Entry 5ZV7 (X-ray diffraction, 1.95 A resolution); this record covers chains A and B.

# Chain A (and B)
Name: VP1
Organism: Norovirus GII.17
Notes: fragment: P domain; chain B of this document is another copy of the same molecule, construct and numbering; everything in this record applies to it too
Reference sequence: A0A1C9I7R1 (A0A1C9I7R1_9CALI); residues 222-530 here = UniProt positions 222-530
Sequence (309 residues; each row starts with the number of its first residue):
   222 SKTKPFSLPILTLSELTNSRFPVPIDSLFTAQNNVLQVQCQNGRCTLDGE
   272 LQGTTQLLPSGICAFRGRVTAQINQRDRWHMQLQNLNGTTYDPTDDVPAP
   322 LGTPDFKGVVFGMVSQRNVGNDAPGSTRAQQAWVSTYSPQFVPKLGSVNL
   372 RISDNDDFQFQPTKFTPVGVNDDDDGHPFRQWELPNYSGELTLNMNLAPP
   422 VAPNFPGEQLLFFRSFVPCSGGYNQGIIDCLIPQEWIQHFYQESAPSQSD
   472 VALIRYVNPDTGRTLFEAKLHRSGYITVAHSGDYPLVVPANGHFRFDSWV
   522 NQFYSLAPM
Disordered / not traced: 222-225 (chain B: 222-224)

# Chain A / chain B interface
Pairs across the interface (78; chain A residue first):
  P230(A) with Q463(B)
  I231(A) with Q463(B), hydrogen bond (backbone-side chain)
  L232(A) with Q463(B)
  S235(A) with L279(B); N308(B)
  E236(A) with L278(B); L279(B); Y462(B)
  L237(A) with L279(B)
  T238(A) with L279(B)
  P243(A) with S281(B)
  P245(A) with S281(B)
  L278(A) with E236(B)
  L279(A) with S235(B); E236(B); L237(B); P245(B), hydrophobic
  P280(A) with P280(B), hydrophobic
  S281(A) with P243(B); P245(B)
  N308(A) with S235(B)
  F332(A) with M334(B), hydrophobic; A350(B), hydrophobic
  G333(A) with M334(B)
  M334(A) with F332(B), hydrophobic; G333(B); M334(B), hydrophobic; Q352(B); V389(B), hydrophobic
  S336(A) with P439(B)
  R338(A) with V438(B), hydrogen bond (side chain-backbone); C440(B), hydrogen bond; N445(B), hydrogen bond (side chain-backbone); Q446(B), hydrogen bond (side chain-backbone); G447(B)
  A344(A) with Y444(B)
  P345(A) with Y444(B)
  G346(A) with G443(B); Y444(B)
  S347(A) with G443(B); Y444(B)
  T348(A) with C440(B); G442(B), hydrogen bond (side chain-backbone); G443(B), hydrogen bond (backbone-backbone)
  R349(A) with C440(B); G442(B)
  A350(A) with F332(B), hydrophobic; S441(B)
  Q351(A) with Q352(B)
  Q352(A) with M334(B); Q352(B)
  T387(A) with V389(B)
  V389(A) with M334(B), hydrophobic; T387(B)
  F437(A) with R338(B)
  V438(A) with R338(B), hydrogen bond (backbone-side chain)
  P439(A) with S336(B)
  C440(A) with R338(B), hydrogen bond; T348(B); R349(B)
  S441(A) with T348(B); A350(B)
  G442(A) with T348(B), hydrogen bond (backbone-side chain)
  G443(A) with G346(B); S347(B); T348(B), hydrogen bond (backbone-backbone)
  Y444(A) with A344(B); P345(B); G346(B); S347(B)
  N445(A) with R338(B), hydrogen bond (backbone-side chain)
  Q446(A) with R338(B), hydrogen bond (backbone-side chain)
  G447(A) with R338(B)
  E456(A) with L279(B)
  Y462(A) with E236(B), hydrogen bond
  Q463(A) with P230(B); I231(B), hydrogen bond (side chain-backbone); L232(B)
Also at the interface, not in a pair above, chain A (47 interface residues in all): V244, K385, Q459
Also at the interface, not in a pair above, chain B (47 interface residues in all): T238, V244, Q351, K385, F437, E456, Q459

# Summary
Chain A and chain B each contribute 47 residues to their interface; the contacts include 15 hydrogen bonds.
Polar contacts include I231(A)-Q463(B), R338(A)-V438(B) and R338(A)-C440(B).
Chain A and chain B are both VP1 (Norovirus GII.17); the structure, P domain of GII.17-2014/15 complexed with
B-trisaccharide, was determined by X-ray diffraction (same publication as 5ZUQ, 5ZUS, 5ZV5, 5ZV9 and 5ZVC).
